6YEG - chains B and G of the 12 polymer chains in the assembly; structure by electron microscopy, 4.00 A resolution.

== Chain B (and G) ==
Name: Tail tube protein gp17.1*
From: Bacillus phage SPP1
Notes: chain G of this document is another copy of the same molecule, construct and numbering; everything in this record applies to it too
Reference sequence: O48449 (TUBE_BPSPP), isoform O48449-2; numbering as in UniProt (aligned over 5-177)
Chain sequence (180 residues; numbered 4 to 183; the number before each row is that of its first residue):
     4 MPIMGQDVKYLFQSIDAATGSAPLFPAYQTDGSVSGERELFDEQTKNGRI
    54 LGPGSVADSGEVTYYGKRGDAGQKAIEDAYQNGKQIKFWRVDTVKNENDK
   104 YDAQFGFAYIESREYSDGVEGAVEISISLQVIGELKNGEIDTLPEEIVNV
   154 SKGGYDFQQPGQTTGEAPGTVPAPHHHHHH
Not modelled in the structure: 4, 177-183
Construct notes: initiating methionine (4); expression tag (178-183)
What the authors report for this chain:
  - self-association interface (contacts with another copy of this molecule): Gln162

== How chain B and chain G interact ==
Pairs across the interface - 23 pairs, chain B then chain G:
  Gly8(B) - Thr48(G)
  Gln9(B) - Lys49(G)
  Lys12(B) - Thr48(G)
  Lys12(B) - Lys49(G)
  Ala30(B) - Gln47(G)
  Ala30(B) - Arg52(G)
  Tyr31(B) - Gln47(G)  hydrogen bond (backbone-backbone)
  Tyr31(B) - Thr48(G)
  Gln32(B) - Gln47(G)
  Tyr68(B) - Asp45(G)
  Tyr68(B) - Gln47(G)
  Lys70(B) - Arg52(G)
  Glu123(B) - Arg41(G)  salt bridge
  Glu123(B) - Leu43(G)
  Glu123(B) - Ser58(G)
  Gly124(B) - Leu43(G)
  Ala125(B) - Leu43(G)
  Val153(B) - Lys49(G)
  Val153(B) - Asn50(G)
  Ser154(B) - Asn50(G)
  Lys155(B) - Asn50(G)  hydrogen bond (backbone-side chain)
  Gly156(B) - Asn50(G)
  Glu169(B) - Leu54(G)
Also at the interface, not in a pair above, chain B (17 interface residues in all): Pro29

== Overview ==
17 residues of chain B face 10 of chain G across their interface; the contacts include 2 hydrogen bonds and 1
salt bridge. Polar pairs include Glu123(B)-Arg41(G), Lys155(B)-Asn50(G) and Tyr31(B)-Gln47(G). From the paper:
a self-association interface involving Gln162(B).
Chain B and chain G are both Tail tube protein gp17.1* (Bacillus phage SPP1); the structure, Hybrid structure
of the SPP1 tail tube by solid-state NMR and cryo EM - Final EM ..., was determined by electron microscopy
together with 6YQ5 from the same study.
